8JUT - chains A and D of the 18 polymer chains in the assembly; structure by electron microscopy, 4.20 A resolution (low resolution: residue-level contacts below are approximate; hydrogen-bond / salt-bridge calls are withheld).

== Chain A ==
Name: LDL receptor related protein 2
From: Rattus norvegicus
UniProtKB: A0A0G2K9W7 (A0A0G2K9W7_RAT); numbering as in UniProt (aligned over 1-4660)
Amino-acid sequence (4660 residues; each row starts with the number of its first residue):
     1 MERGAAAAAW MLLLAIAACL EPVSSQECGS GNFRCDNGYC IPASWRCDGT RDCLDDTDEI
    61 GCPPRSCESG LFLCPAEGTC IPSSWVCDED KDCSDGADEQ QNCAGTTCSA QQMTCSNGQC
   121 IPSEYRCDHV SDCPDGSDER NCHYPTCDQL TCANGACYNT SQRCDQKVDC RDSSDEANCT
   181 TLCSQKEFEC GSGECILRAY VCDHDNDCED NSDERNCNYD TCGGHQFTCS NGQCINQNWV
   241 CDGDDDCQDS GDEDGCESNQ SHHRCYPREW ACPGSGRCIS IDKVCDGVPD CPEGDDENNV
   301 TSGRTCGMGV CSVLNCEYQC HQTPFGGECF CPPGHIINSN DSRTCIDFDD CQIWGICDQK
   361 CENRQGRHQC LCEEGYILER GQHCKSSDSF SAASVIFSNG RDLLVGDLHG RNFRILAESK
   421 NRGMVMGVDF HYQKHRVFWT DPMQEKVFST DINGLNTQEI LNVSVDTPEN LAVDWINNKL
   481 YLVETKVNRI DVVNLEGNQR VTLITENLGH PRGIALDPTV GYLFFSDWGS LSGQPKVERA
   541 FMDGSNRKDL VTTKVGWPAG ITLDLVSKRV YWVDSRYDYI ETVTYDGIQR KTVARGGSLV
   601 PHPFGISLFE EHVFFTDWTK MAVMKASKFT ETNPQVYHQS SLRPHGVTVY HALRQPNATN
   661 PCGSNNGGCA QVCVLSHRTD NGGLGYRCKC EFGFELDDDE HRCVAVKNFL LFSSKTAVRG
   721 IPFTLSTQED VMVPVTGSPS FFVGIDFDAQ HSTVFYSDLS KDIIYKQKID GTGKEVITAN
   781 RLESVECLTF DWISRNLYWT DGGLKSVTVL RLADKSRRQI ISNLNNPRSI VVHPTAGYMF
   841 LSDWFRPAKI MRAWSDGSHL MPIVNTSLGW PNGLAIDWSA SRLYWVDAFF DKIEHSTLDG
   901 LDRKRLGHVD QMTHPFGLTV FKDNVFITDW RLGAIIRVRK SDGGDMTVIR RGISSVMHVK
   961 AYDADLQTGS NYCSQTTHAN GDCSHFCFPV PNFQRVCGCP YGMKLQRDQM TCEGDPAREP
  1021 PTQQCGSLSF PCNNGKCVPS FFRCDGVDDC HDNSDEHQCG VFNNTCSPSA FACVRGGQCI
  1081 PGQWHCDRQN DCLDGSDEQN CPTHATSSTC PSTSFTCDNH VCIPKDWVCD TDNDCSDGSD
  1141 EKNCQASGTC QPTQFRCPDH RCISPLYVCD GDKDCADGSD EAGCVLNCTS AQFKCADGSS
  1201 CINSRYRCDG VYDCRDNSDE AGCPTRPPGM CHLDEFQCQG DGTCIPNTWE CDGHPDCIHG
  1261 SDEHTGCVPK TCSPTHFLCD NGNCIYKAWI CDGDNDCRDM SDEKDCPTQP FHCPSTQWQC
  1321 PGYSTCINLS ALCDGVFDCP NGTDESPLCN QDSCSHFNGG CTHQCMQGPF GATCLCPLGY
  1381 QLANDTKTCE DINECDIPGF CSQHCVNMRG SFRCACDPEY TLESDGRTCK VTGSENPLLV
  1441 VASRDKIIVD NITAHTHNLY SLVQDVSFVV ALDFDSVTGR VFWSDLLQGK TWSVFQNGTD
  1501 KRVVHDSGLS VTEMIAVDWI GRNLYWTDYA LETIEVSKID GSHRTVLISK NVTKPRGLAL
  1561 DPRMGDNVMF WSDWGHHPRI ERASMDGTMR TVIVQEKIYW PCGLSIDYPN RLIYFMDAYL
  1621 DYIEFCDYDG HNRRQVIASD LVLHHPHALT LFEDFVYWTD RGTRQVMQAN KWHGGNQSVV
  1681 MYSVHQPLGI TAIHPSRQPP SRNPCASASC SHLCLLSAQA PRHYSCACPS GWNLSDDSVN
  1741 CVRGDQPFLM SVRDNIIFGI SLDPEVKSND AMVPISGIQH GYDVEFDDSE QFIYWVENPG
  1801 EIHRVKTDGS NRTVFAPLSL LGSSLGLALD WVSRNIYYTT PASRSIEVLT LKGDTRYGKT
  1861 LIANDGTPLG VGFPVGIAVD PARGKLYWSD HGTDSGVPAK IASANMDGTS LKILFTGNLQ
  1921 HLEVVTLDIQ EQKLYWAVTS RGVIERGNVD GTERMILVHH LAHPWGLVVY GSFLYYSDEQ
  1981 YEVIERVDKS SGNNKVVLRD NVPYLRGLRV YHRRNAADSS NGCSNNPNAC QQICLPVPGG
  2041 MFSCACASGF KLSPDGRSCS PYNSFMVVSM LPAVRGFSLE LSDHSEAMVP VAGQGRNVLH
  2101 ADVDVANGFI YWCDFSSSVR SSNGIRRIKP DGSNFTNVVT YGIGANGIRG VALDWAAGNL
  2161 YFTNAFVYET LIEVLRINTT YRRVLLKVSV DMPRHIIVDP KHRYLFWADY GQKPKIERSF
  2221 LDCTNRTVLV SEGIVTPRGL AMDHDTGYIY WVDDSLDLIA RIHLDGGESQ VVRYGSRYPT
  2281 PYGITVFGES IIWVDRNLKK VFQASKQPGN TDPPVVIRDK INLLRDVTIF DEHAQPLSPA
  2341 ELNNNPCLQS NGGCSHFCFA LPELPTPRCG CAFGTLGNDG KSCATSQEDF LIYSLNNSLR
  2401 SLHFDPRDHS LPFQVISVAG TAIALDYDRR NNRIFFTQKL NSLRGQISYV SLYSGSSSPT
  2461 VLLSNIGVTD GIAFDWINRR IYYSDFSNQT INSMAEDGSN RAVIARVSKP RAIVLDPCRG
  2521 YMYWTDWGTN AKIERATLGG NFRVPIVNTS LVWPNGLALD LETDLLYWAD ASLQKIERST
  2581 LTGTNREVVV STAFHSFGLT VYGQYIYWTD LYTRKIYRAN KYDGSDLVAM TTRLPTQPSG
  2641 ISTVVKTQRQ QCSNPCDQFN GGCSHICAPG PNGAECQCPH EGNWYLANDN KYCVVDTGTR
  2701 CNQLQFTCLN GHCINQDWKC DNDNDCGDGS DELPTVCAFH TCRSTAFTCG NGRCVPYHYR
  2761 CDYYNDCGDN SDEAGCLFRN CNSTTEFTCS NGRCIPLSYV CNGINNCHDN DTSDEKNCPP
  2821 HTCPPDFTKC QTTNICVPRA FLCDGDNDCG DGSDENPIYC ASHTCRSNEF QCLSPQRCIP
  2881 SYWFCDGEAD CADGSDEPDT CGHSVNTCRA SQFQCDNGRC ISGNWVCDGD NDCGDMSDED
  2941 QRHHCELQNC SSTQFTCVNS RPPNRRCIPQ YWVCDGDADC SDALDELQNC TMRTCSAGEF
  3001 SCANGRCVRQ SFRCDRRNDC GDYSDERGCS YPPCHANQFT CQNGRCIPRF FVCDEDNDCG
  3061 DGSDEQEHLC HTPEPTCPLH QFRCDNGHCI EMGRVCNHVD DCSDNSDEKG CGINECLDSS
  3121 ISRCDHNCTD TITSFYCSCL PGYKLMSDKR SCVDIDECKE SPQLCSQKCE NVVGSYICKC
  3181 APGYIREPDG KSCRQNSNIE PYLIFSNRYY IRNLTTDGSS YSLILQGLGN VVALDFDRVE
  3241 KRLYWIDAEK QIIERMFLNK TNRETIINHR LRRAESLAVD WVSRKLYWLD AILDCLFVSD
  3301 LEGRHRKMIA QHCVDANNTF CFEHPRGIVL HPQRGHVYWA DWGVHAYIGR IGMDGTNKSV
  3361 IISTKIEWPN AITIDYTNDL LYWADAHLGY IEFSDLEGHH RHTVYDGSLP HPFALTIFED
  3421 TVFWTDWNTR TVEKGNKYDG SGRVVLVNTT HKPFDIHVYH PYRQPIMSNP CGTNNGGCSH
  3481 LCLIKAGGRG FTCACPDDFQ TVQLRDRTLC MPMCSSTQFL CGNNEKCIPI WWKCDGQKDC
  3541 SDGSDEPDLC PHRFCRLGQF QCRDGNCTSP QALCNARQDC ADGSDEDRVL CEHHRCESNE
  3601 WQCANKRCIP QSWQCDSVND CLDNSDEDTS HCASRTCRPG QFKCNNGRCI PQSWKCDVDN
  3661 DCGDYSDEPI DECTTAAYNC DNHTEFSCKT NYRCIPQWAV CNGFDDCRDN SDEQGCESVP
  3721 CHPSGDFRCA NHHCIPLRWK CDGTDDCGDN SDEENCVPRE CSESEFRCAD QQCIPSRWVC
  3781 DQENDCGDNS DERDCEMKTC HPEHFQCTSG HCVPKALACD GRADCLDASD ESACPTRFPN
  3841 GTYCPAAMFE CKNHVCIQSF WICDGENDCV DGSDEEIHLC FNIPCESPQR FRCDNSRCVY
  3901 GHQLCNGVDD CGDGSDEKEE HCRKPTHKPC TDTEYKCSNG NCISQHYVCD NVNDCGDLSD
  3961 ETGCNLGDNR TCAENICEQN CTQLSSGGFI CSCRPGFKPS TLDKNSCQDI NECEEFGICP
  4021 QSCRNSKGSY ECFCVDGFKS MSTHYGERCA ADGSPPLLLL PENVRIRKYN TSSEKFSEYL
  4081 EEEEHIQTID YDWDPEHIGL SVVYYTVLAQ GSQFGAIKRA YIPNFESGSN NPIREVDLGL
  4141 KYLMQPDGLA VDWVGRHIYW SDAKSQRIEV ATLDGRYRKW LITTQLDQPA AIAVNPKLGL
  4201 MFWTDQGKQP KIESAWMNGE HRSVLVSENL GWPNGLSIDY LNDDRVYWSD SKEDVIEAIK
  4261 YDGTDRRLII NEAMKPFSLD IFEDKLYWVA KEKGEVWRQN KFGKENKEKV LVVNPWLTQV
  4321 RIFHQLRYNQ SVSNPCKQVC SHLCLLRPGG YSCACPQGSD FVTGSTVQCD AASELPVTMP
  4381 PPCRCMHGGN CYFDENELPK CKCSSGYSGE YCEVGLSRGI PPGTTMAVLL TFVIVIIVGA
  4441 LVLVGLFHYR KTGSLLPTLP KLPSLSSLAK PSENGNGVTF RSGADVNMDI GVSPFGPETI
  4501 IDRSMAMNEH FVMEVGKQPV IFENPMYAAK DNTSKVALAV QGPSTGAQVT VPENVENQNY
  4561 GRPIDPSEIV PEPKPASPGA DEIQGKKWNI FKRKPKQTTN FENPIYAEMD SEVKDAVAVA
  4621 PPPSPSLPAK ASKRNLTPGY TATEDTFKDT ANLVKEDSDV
Disordered / not traced: 1-26, 105-185, 4416-4660
Disulfide bonds: Cys28-Cys40, Cys35-Cys53, Cys47-Cys62, Cys67-Cys80, Cys74-Cys93, Cys87-Cys103, Cys190-Cys208, Cys202-Cys217, Cys222-Cys234, Cys229-Cys247, Cys241-Cys256, Cys265-Cys278, Cys272-Cys291, Cys285-Cys306, Cys311-Cys320, Cys316-Cys329, Cys331-Cys345, Cys351-Cys361, Cys357-Cys370, Cys372-Cys384, Cys662-Cys673, Cys669-Cys688, Cys690-Cys703, Cys973-Cys987, Cys983-Cys997, Cys999-Cys1012, Cys1025-Cys1037, Cys1032-Cys1050, Cys1044-Cys1059, Cys1066-Cys1079, Cys1073-Cys1092, Cys1086-Cys1101, Cys1110-Cys1122, Cys1117-Cys1135, Cys1129-Cys1144, Cys1150-Cys1162, Cys1157-Cys1175, Cys1169-Cys1184, Cys1188-Cys1201, Cys1195-Cys1214, Cys1208-Cys1223, Cys1231-Cys1244, Cys1238-Cys1257, Cys1251-Cys1267, Cys1272-Cys1284, Cys1279-Cys1297, Cys1291-Cys1306, Cys1313-Cys1326, Cys1320-Cys1339, Cys1333-Cys1349, Cys1354-Cys1365, Cys1361-Cys1374, Cys1376-Cys1389, Cys1395-Cys1405, Cys1401-Cys1414, Cys1416-Cys1429, Cys1705-Cys1714, Cys1710-Cys1726, Cys1728-Cys1741, Cys2023-Cys2034, Cys2030-Cys2044, Cys2046-Cys2059, Cys2347-Cys2358, Cys2354-Cys2369, Cys2371-Cys2383, Cys2518-Cys2652, Cys2656-Cys2667, Cys2663-Cys2676, Cys2678-Cys2693, Cys2701-Cys2713, Cys2708-Cys2726, Cys2720-Cys2737, Cys2742-Cys2754, Cys2749-Cys2767, Cys2761-Cys2776, Cys2781-Cys2794, Cys2789-Cys2807, Cys2801-Cys2818, Cys2823-Cys2836, Cys2830-Cys2849, Cys2843-Cys2860, Cys2865-Cys2878, Cys2872-Cys2891, Cys2885-Cys2901, Cys2908-Cys2920, Cys2915-Cys2933, Cys2927-Cys2945, Cys2950-Cys2967, Cys2957-Cys2980, Cys2974-Cys2990, Cys2995-Cys3007, Cys3002-Cys3020, Cys3014-Cys3029, Cys3034-Cys3046, Cys3041-Cys3059, Cys3053-Cys3070, Cys3077-Cys3089, Cys3084-Cys3102, Cys3096-Cys3111, Cys3116-Cys3128, Cys3124-Cys3137, Cys3139-Cys3152, Cys3158-Cys3169, Cys3165-Cys3178, Cys3180-Cys3193, Cys3313-Cys3321, Cys3471-Cys3482, Cys3478-Cys3493, Cys3495-Cys3510, Cys3514-Cys3527, Cys3521-Cys3540, Cys3534-Cys3550, Cys3555-Cys3567, Cys3562-Cys3580, Cys3574-Cys3591, Cys3596-Cys3608, Cys3603-Cys3621, Cys3615-Cys3632, Cys3637-Cys3649, Cys3644-Cys3662, Cys3656-Cys3673, Cys3680-Cys3694, Cys3688-Cys3707, Cys3701-Cys3716, Cys3721-Cys3734, Cys3729-Cys3747, Cys3741-Cys3756, Cys3761-Cys3773, Cys3768-Cys3786, Cys3780-Cys3795, Cys3800-Cys3812, Cys3807-Cys3825, Cys3819-Cys3834, Cys3844-Cys3856, Cys3851-Cys3869, Cys3863-Cys3880, Cys3885-Cys3898, Cys3893-Cys3911, Cys3905-Cys3922, Cys3930-Cys3942, Cys3937-Cys3955, Cys3949-Cys3964, Cys3972-Cys3981, Cys3977-Cys3991, Cys3993-Cys4007, Cys4013-Cys4023, Cys4019-Cys4032, Cys4034-Cys4049, Cys4336-Cys4344, Cys4340-Cys4353, Cys4355-Cys4369, Cys4383-Cys4391, Cys4385-Cys4401, Cys4403-Cys4412
Covalently attached groups: 2-acetamido-2-deoxy-alpha-D-galactopyranose (A2G) linked to Thr221, Thr1022, Thr1065, Thr1103, Thr1109, Thr1149, Thr1225, Thr1271, Thr2741, Thr3636, Thr3799, Thr3836; N-acetylglucosamine (NAG) linked to Asn340, Asn462, Asn657, Asn865, Asn1063, Asn1187, Asn1384, Asn1451, Asn1497, Asn1551, Asn1676, Asn1733, Asn1811, Asn2134, Asn2178, Asn2225, Asn2396, Asn2488, Asn2548, Asn2782, Asn2810, Asn3127, Asn3213, Asn3259, Asn3317, Asn3357, Asn3448, Asn3566, Asn3682, Asn3840, Asn3980, Asn4070, Asn4329
Metal / ion sites: Ca2+ site 1: Trp45, Asp48, Thr50, Asp52, Asp58, Glu59; Ca2+ site 2: Trp85, Asp90, Asp92, Glu99; Ca2+ site 3: Tyr200, Asp203, Asp205, Asp207, Asp213, Glu214; Ca2+ site 4: Trp239, Asp242, Asp244, Asp246, Asp252, Glu253; Ca2+ site 5: Lys283, Asp286, Val288, Asp290, Asp296, Glu297; Ca2+ site 6: Ser575, Asp578, Pro601, Thr1131; Ca2+ site 7: Ala888, Asp891, Thr913; Ca2+ site 8: Phe1042, Asp1045, Val1047, Asp1049, Asp1055, Glu1056; Ca2+ site 9: Trp1084, Asp1087, Gln1089, Asp1091, Asp1097, Glu1098; Ca2+ site 10: Trp1127, Asp1130, Asp1132, Asp1134, Asp1140, Glu1141; Ca2+ site 11: Tyr1167, Asp1170, Asp1172, Asp1174, Asp1180, Glu1181; Ca2+ site 12: Tyr1206, Asp1209, Val1211, Asp1213, Asp1219, Glu1220; 32 more Ca2+ sites not listed; 1 more Ni2+ sites not listed

== Chain D ==
Name: Alpha-2-macroglobulin receptor-associated protein
From: Rattus norvegicus
UniProtKB: Q99068 (AMRP_RAT); residues 1-360 here = UniProt positions 1-360
Amino-acid sequence (360 residues; numbered 1 to 360; the number before each row is that of its first residue):
     1 MAPLRDRVST LPRLQLLVLL LLPLLLVPQP IAGHGGKYSR EKNEPEMAAK RESGEEFRME
    61 KLNQLWEKAK RLHLSPVRLA ELHSDLKIQE RDELNWKKLK VEGLDGDGEK EAKLVHNLNV
   121 ILARYGLDGR KDTQTVHSNA LNEDTQDELG DPRLEKLWHK AKTSGKFSSE ELDKLWREFL
   181 HYKEKIHEYN VLLDTLSRAE EGYENLLSPS DMTHIKSDTL ASKHSELKDR LRSINQGLDR
   241 LRKVSHQGYG PATEFEEPRV IDLWDLAQSA NFTEKELESF REELKHFEAK IEKHNHYQKQ
   301 LEISHQKLKH VESIGDPEHI SRNKEKYVLL EEKTKELGYK VKKHLQDLSS RVSRARHNEL
Disordered / not traced: 1-55, 128-253, 359-360

== How chain A and chain D interact ==
Residue-residue contacts - 30 pairs, chain A then chain D:
  Trp2883(A) - Lys98(D)
  Trp2883(A) - Glu102(D)
  Asp2886(A) - Lys98(D)
  Asp2890(A) - Lys98(D)
  Ser2922(A) - Val101(D)
  Trp2925(A) - Lys97(D)
  Trp2925(A) - Lys98(D)
  Trp2925(A) - Val101(D)
  Asp2928(A) - Glu60(D)
  Asp2928(A) - Lys97(D)
  Gly2929(A) - Glu60(D)
  Asp2930(A) - Arg58(D)
  Asp2930(A) - Met59(D)
  Asp2930(A) - Glu60(D)
  Asp2930(A) - Lys97(D)
  Asn2931(A) - Phe57(D)
  Asn2931(A) - Arg58(D)
  Arg2965(A) - Gln64(D)
  Arg2965(A) - Glu67(D)
  Ile2968(A) - Lys68(D)
  Tyr2971(A) - Leu122(D)
  Tyr2971(A) - Leu127(D)
  Trp2972(A) - Gln64(D)
  Trp2972(A) - Lys68(D)
  Trp2972(A) - Leu127(D)
  Asp2977(A) - Arg71(D)
  Asp2977(A) - Leu72(D)
  Ala2978(A) - Arg71(D)
  Asp2979(A) - Lys68(D)
  Asp2979(A) - Arg71(D)
Interface residues without a listed pair, chain A (19 interface residues in all): Pro2880, Glu2888, Asp2932
Interface residues without a listed pair, chain D (18 interface residues in all): Leu65, Leu99, Leu104

== In short ==
19 residues of chain A and 18 residues of chain D are in contact. N-acetylglucosamine is covalently linked to
Asn340(A), Asn462(A), Asn657(A), Asn865(A), Asn1063(A) and Asn1187(A) and 27 more.
2-acetamido-2-deoxy-alpha-D-galactopyranose is covalently linked to Thr221(A), Thr1022(A), Thr1065(A),
Thr1103(A), Thr1109(A) and Thr1149(A) and 6 more.
Here chain A is LDL receptor related protein 2 and chain D is Alpha-2-macroglobulin receptor-associated
protein, both from Rattus norvegicus. Entry 8JUT (rat megalin RAP complex) was determined by electron
microscopy (same publication as 8JUU, 8JX8, 8JX9, 8JXA, 8JXB, 8JXC and 5 further entries).
